Entry 8BTW (X-ray diffraction, 1.90 A resolution); this record covers chain A.

# Chain A
Protein: Beta-lactamase
Organism: Mycobacterium tuberculosis (strain ATCC 25618 / H37Rv)
Notes: EC 3.5.2.6
UniProt: P9WKD2 (BLAC_MYCTO); the construct lacks a stretch of the UniProt sequence and is renumbered around it, so the offset changes along the chain: 28-57 = UniProt 43-72; 59-83 = UniProt 73-97; 86-145 = UniProt 98-157; 146-238 = UniProt 162-254; 2 more segments
Sequence (266 residues; numbered 27 to 293 plus 4 insertion-coded residues; 5 numbers in that range are skipped by the numbering (no residue carries them; nothing is unmodelled there); the number before each row is that of its first residue; a row labelled like 145A-145D holds insertion residues (145A, then the next letters in order)):
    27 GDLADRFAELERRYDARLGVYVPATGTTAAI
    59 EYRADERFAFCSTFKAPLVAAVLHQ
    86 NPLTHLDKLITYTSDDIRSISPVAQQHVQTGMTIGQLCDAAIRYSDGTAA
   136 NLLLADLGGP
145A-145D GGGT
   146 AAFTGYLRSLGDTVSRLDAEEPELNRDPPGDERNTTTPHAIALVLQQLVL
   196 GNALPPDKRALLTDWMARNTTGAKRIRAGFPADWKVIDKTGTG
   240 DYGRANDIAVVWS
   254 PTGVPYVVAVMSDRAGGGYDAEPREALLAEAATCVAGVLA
Differences from the reference sequence: expression tag (27); engineered mutation Asn179 (Asp195 in P9WKD2)
UniProt features mapped onto this chain:
  - active site: Ser70 (Acyl-ester intermediate), Glu166 (Proton acceptor)
  - binding site (substrate): Ser130, Thr235 to Thr237
  - site: Lys73 (Increases nucleophilicity of active site Ser), Ile105 (Functions as a gatekeeper residue that regulates substrate accessibility to the enzyme active site)
Ligand contacts: Vaborbactam (4D6): Cys69, Ser70, Lys73, Ile105, Ser130, Glu166, Asn170, Arg171, Thr216, Arg220, Lys234, Thr235, Gly236, Thr237, Gly238, Asp240

# In short
Chain A binds Vaborbactam. From UniProt: active-site residues Ser70 and Glu166 and 4 substrate-binding
residues.
Chain A is Beta-lactamase (Mycobacterium tuberculosis (strain ATCC 25618 / H37Rv)); the structure, Structure
of D179N BlaC from Mycobacterium tuberculosis in complex with vaborbactam, was determined by X-ray
diffraction, deposited together with 8BTU, 8BTV and 8BV4.
